PDB entry 4WZM | X-ray diffraction, 2.52 A resolution | chains A and B of the 3 polymer chains in the assembly

[Chain A]
Molecule: RNA dependent RNA polymerase
Source organism: Foot-and-mouth disease virus
Notes: EC 2.7.7.48
Reference sequence: P03311 (POLG_FMDVS); residues 1-470 here correspond to UniProt positions 1858-2327 (UniProt number = residue number + 1857)
Sequence (481 residues; row label = number of the first residue in the row):
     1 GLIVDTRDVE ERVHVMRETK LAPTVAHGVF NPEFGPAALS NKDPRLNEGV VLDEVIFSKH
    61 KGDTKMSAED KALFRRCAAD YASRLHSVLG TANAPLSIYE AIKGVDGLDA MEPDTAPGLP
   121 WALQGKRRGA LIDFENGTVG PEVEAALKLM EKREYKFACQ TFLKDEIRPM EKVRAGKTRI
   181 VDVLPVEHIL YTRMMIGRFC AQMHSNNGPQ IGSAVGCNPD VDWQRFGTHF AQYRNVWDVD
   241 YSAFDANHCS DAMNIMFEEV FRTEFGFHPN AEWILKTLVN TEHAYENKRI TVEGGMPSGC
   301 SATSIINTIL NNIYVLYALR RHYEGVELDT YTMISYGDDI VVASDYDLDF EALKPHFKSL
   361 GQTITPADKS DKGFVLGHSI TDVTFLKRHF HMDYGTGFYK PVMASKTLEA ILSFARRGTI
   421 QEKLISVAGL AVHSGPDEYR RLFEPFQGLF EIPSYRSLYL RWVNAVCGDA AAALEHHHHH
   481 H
Not modelled in the structure: 476-481
Differences from the reference sequence: engineered mutation Glu18 (Lys1875 in P03311); expression tag (471-481)
Bound ions: Mn2+: Asp63, Thr64
UniProt features mapped onto this chain:
  - motif: Met16, Arg17, Thr19 to Thr24 (Nuclear localization signal)
  - active site: Asp338 (For RdRp activity)
Reported in the primary citation:
  - conformationally variable residues (side-chain flip): Met16, Arg17
  - contacts within the chain: Arg17-Ser40, Arg17-Asn41, Arg17-Asp53, Arg17-Tyr285, Arg17-Glu286
  - binding site for RNA template (chain B): Met16, Glu18, Phe162, Lys164
  - mutagenesis - K18E: decreased binding to RNA
  - mutagenesis - K18E (4- to 5-fold): decreased catalytic activity
  - mutagenesis - K18E: increased catalytic activity on nucleotide analogue

[Chain B]
Molecule: RNA template
Sequence (8 nucleotides; numbered 903 to 910; the number before each row is that of its first residue):
   903 AUGGGCCC

[How chain A and chain B interact]
Residue-residue contacts (45):
  Met16(A) with A903(B), base contact
  Glu18(A) with A903(B), hydrogen bond to the base
  Lys20(A) with A903(B), base contact
  Gly107(A) with G907(B), phosphate contact
  Leu108(A) with G907(B), phosphate contact
  Asp109(A) with G907(B), hydrogen bond to the phosphate; C908(B), phosphate contact
  Glu112(A) with G905(B), phosphate contact
  Asp114(A) with A903(B), phosphate contact
  Thr115(A) with A903(B), phosphate contact; U904(B), phosphate contact; G905(B), hydrogen bond to the phosphate
  Ala116(A) with A903(B), sugar contact; U904(B), phosphate contact
  Arg128(A) with U904(B), phosphate contact; G905(B), salt bridge to the phosphate
  Phe162(A) with A903(B), sugar contact
  Lys164(A) with U904(B), base contact
  Asp165(A) with A903(B), base contact
  Val181(A) with U904(B), base contact
  Val183(A) with U904(B), sugar contact
  Ile189(A) with G905(B), sugar contact; G906(B), phosphate contact
  Arg193(A) with G906(B), salt bridge to the phosphate
  His204(A) with G906(B), phosphate contact; G907(B), salt bridge to the phosphate
  Val215(A) with G906(B), sugar contact; G907(B), sugar contact
  Gly216(A) with G907(B), hydrogen bond to the sugar; C908(B), sugar contact
  Cys217(A) with G907(B), hydrogen bond to the sugar; C908(B), sugar contact
  Asn218(A) with C908(B), hydrogen bond to the sugar; C909(B), hydrogen bond to the phosphate
  Ser298(A) with U904(B), hydrogen bond to the base; G905(B), sugar contact
  Gly299(A) with U904(B), hydrogen bond to the base; G905(B), sugar contact
  Cys300(A) with G905(B), hydrogen bond to the sugar
  Ser301(A) with G905(B), hydrogen bond to the sugar; G906(B), sugar contact
  Ser304(A) with G905(B), hydrogen bond to the base
  Tyr336(A) with G906(B), hydrogen bond to the base; G907(B), hydrogen bond to the sugar
  Arg461(A) with C910(B), salt bridge to the phosphate
Also at the interface, not in a pair above, chain A (37 interface residues in all): Leu163, Leu184, Ala214, Pro219, Ala302, Thr303, Ile425

[Overview]
Chain A and chain B form an interface of 37 and 8 residues respectively, with 14 hydrogen bonds and 4 salt
bridges. Polar contacts include Glu18(A)-A903(B), Ser298(A)-U904(B) and Gly299(A)-U904(B). The paper reports a
binding site for RNA template (chain B) at Met16(A), Glu18(A) and Phe162(A) among others; K18E of chain A
reduces binding to RNA.
Here chain A is RNA dependent RNA polymerase (Foot-and-mouth disease virus) and chain B is RNA template. Entry
4WZM (Mutant K18E of RNA dependent RNA polymerase from Foot-and-Mouth Disease Virus complexed with RNA) was
determined by X-ray diffraction (same publication as 4WYL, 4WYW, 4WZQ and 4X2B).
